PDB entry 6WQ5 | X-ray diffraction, 1.30 A resolution | chain A

== Chain A ==
Protein: Carbonic anhydrase 2
Source organism: Homo sapiens
Notes: EC 4.2.1.1
UniProtKB: P00918 (CAH2_HUMAN); the author numbering skips numbers that UniProt does not, so the offset changes along the chain: 1-125 = UniProt 1-125; 127-261 = UniProt 126-260
Amino-acid sequence (260 residues; each row starts with the number of its first residue; note: 1 number in that range is skipped by the numbering (no residue carries it; nothing is unmodelled there)):
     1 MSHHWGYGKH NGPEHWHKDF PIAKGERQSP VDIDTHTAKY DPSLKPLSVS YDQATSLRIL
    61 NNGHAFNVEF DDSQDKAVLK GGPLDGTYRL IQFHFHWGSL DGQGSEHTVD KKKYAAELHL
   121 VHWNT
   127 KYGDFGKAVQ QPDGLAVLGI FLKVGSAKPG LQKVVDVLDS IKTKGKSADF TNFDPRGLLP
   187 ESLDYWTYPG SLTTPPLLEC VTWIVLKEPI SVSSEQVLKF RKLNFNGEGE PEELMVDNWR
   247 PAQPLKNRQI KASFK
Disordered / not traced: 1-3
Ion coordination: Zn2+: His94, His96, His119 (together with U7G)
Ligand contacts: U7G (N~2~-(3-aminopropyl)-N-[(furan-2-yl)methyl]-N~2~-(2-phenylethyl)-N-[2-(4-sulfamoylphenyl)ethyl]glycinamide): Gln92, His94, His96, Glu106, His119, Val121, Asp130, Phe131, Gly132, Val135, Val143, Ser197, Leu198, Thr199, Thr200, Pro202, Leu204, Trp209
Swiss-Prot annotation at these positions:
  - active site: His64 (Proton donor/acceptor)
  - binding site (Zn(2+)): His94, His96, His119
  - binding site (substrate): Thr199, Thr200
  - site: Tyr7 (Fine-tunes the proton-transfer properties of H-64), Asn62 (Fine-tunes the proton-transfer properties of H-64), Asn67 (Fine-tunes the proton-transfer properties of H-64), Gln92 (Involved in the binding of some activators, including histamine and L-histidine)
  - modified residue: Ser2 (N-acetylserine), Ser166 (Phosphoserine), Ser173 (Phosphoserine)
Reported in the primary citation:
  - binding site for U7G: Phe131, Thr199

== Overview ==
Bound to chain A: compound U7G. His94, His96 and His119 coordinate Zn2+. From UniProt: active-site residue
His64, 3 Zn2+-binding residues and substrate-binding residues Thr199 and Thr200. The paper reports a binding
site for U7G at Phe131 and Thr199.
Chain A is Carbonic anhydrase 2 (Homo sapiens); the structure, Carbonic Anhydrase II Complexed with
2-((3-Aminopropyl)(phenethyl)amino)-N-(furan-2-ylmethyl)-N-(4-sulfamoylphenethyl)acetamide, was determined by
X-ray diffraction, deposited together with 6WQ7, 6WQ8 and 6WQ9.
